7VMH - chains A and E of the 5 polymer chains in the assembly; structure by X-ray diffraction, 1.85 A resolution.

Chain A (and E):
Name: Histone deacetylase HDT4
From: Arabidopsis thaliana
Notes: chain E of this document is another copy of the same molecule, construct and numbering; everything in this record applies to it too
Reference sequence: Q9M4T3 (HDT4_ARATH); residues 1-97 here = UniProt positions 1-97
Chain sequence (103 residues; numbered 0 to 102; the number before each row is that of its first residue; numbering starts at 0):
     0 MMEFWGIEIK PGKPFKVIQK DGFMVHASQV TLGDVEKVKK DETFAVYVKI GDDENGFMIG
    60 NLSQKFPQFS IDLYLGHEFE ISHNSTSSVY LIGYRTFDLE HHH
Not modelled in the structure: 20, 97-102 (chain E: 97-102)
Sequence notes: initiating methionine (0); expression tag (98-102)
From the paper describing this entry:
  - catalytic residues: His25 (citing earlier work)
  - catalytic residues: Ser27

Chain A / chain E interface:
Contacting residue pairs - 44 pairs, chain A then chain E:
  Met0(A) - Met23(E)
  Met0(A) - Tyr73(E)  hydrophobic
  Met0(A) - Phe96(E)
  Met1(A) - Met23(E)
  Phe3(A) - Val47(E)  hydrophobic
  Phe3(A) - Ile49(E)  hydrophobic
  Phe3(A) - Phe56(E)  hydrophobic
  Phe3(A) - Tyr73(E)
  Phe3(A) - Leu74(E)  hydrophobic
  Gly5(A) - Phe56(E)
  Ile6(A) - Phe56(E)
  His25(A) - Asp71(E)
  Ser27(A) - Asp71(E)  hydrogen bond (side chain-backbone)
  Gln28(A) - Ile58(E)  hydrogen bond (side chain-backbone)
  Gln28(A) - Phe68(E)
  Gln28(A) - Ser69(E)
  Gln28(A) - Ile70(E)
  Thr30(A) - Met57(E)
  Thr30(A) - Ile58(E)
  Thr30(A) - Gly59(E)  hydrogen bond (side chain-backbone)
  Thr30(A) - Asn60(E)
  Leu31(A) - Met57(E)
  Leu31(A) - Asn60(E)  hydrogen bond (backbone-side chain)
  Gly32(A) - Met57(E)
  Val34(A) - Thr42(E)
  Val34(A) - Asn60(E)
  Glu35(A) - Glu41(E)
  Glu35(A) - Thr42(E)  hydrogen bond (side chain-backbone)
  Lys64(A) - Phe65(E)
  Phe65(A) - Phe65(E)  hydrophobic
  Pro66(A) - Asn60(E)  hydrogen bond (backbone-side chain)
  Gln67(A) - Gly59(E)
  Gln67(A) - Asn60(E)  hydrogen bond (side chain-backbone)
  Gln67(A) - Phe65(E)
  Tyr89(A) - Tyr46(E)  hydrogen bond
  Tyr89(A) - Gly55(E)
  Tyr89(A) - Phe56(E)  hydrophobic
  Tyr89(A) - Met57(E)
  Ile91(A) - Phe56(E)  hydrophobic
  Ile91(A) - Met57(E)
  Ile91(A) - Ile58(E)  hydrophobic
  Ile91(A) - Leu72(E)  hydrophobic
  Tyr93(A) - Asp71(E)  hydrogen bond
  Tyr93(A) - Tyr73(E)  hydrophobic
Interface residues without a listed pair, chain A (24 interface residues in all): Glu7, Gln63, Ser69, Gly92
Interface residues without a listed pair, chain E (22 interface residues in all): Asp40

Summary:
Chain A and chain E form an interface of 24 and 22 residues respectively, with 9 hydrogen bonds. Polar pairs
include Ser27(A)-Asp71(E), Gln28(A)-Ile58(E) and Thr30(A)-Gly59(E). From the paper: catalytic residues
His25(A) and Ser27(A).
Chain A and chain E are both Histone deacetylase HDT4 (Arabidopsis thaliana); the structure, Crystal structure
of Arabidopsis thaliana HDT4, was determined by X-ray diffraction together with 7VMF, 7VMI and 7VRR from the
same study.
